6RHZ - chains 2 and 3 of the 11 polymer chains in the assembly; structure by electron microscopy, 3.20 A resolution.

Chain 2:
Protein: Chlorophyll a-b binding protein, Lhca2
Organism: Dunaliella salina
Amino-acid sequence (208 residues; each row starts with the number of its first residue):
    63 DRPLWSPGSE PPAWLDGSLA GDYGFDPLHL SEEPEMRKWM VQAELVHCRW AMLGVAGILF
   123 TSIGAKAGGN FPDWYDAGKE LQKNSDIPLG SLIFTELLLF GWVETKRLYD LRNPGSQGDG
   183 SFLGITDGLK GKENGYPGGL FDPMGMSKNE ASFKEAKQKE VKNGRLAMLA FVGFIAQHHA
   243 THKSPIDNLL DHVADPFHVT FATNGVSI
Metal / ion sites: chlorophyll b Mg near Trp-67 (its only coordinating residue here); chlorophyll a Mg site 1 near Glu-106 (its only coordinating residue here); chlorophyll a Mg site 2 near Glu-166 (its only coordinating residue here); chlorophyll a Mg site 3 near Gln-239 (its only coordinating residue here)
Ligand contacts:
  - beta-carotene (BCR): Trp-112, Leu-161, Phe-162, Trp-164, Val-165, Phe-184, Leu-185
  - chlorophyll b (CHL), molecule 1: Pro-65, Leu-66, Trp-67, Pro-69, Tyr-85, Phe-87
  - chlorophyll b (CHL), molecule 2: Gln-104, Val-108, Arg-111, Trp-112, Trp-164, Val-165, Lys-168, Arg-169, Asp-172, Gln-179, Phe-184, Leu-191, Gly-193, Gly-197, Pro-199, Phe-203
  - chlorophyll b (CHL), molecule 3: Trp-112, Gly-140, Ile-149, Leu-154, Thr-157, Glu-158, Leu-161, Phe-162
  - chlorophyll b (CHL), molecule 4: Tyr-137, Asp-138, Ala-139, Gly-140, Lys-141, Gln-144, Leu-151, Leu-154, Ile-155, Glu-158
  - chlorophyll a (CLA), molecule 1: Leu-77, Leu-81, Ala-82, Gly-83, Asp-84, Tyr-85, Gly-86, Phe-87, Asp-88, Leu-92, Ser-93, Met-102, Val-103, Ala-105, Glu-106, His-109, Arg-227, Met-230, Leu-231, Val-234
  - chlorophyll a (CLA), molecule 2: Pro-89, Leu-90, Trp-101, Met-102, His-109, Phe-233
  - chlorophyll a (CLA), molecule 3: Trp-101, Gln-104, Ala-105, Val-108, His-109, Trp-112, Glu-158, Leu-159, Phe-162, Gly-163, Glu-166, Thr-167, Arg-169, Leu-170
  - chlorophyll a (CLA), molecule 4: Arg-111, Met-114, Leu-115, Ala-118, Leu-121, Phe-122, Lys-194, Tyr-198, Pro-199, Gly-200, Phe-203, Asp-204, Met-208, Ser-209, Phe-215, Ala-218, Lys-219, Lys-221, Glu-222, Asn-225
  - chlorophyll a (CLA), molecule 5: Trp-112, Leu-115, Gly-116, Ala-118, Gly-119, Phe-122, Thr-123, Phe-133, Pro-134, Leu-143
  - chlorophyll a (CLA), molecule 6: Leu-121, Lys-221, Asn-225, Leu-228
  - chlorophyll a (CLA), molecule 7: Ser-153, Phe-156, Thr-157, Leu-160, Leu-161
  - chlorophyll a (CLA), molecule 8: Leu-160, Gly-163, Trp-164, Thr-167, Lys-168, Tyr-171, Gln-179, Phe-184
  - chlorophyll a (CLA), molecule 9: Glu-217, Gln-220, Lys-221, Lys-224, Asn-225
  - chlorophyll a (CLA), molecule 10: Leu-228, Leu-231, Ala-232, Val-234, Gly-235, Ala-238, Gln-239, Thr-243, Asn-250, Leu-251, His-254, Val-261, Thr-262, Phe-263, Asn-266
  - chlorophyll a (CLA), molecule 11: Val-234, Ile-237, Ala-238, His-241, Ala-242, Phe-263, Val-268, Ser-269, Ile-270
  - chlorophyll a (CLA), molecule 12: Leu-251, His-254, Val-255, Pro-258, Phe-259, Thr-262, Phe-263
  - lutein (LUT; (3r,3'r,6s)-4,5-didehydro-5,6-dihydro-beta,beta-carotene-3,3'-diol): Met-114, Val-117, Ala-118, Leu-121, Asp-204, Met-206, Met-208, Asn-225, Leu-228, Ala-229, Ala-232, Phe-236, Gln-239, Pro-247, Leu-251
  - violaxanthin (XAT; (3s,5r,6s,3's,5'r,6's)-5,6,5',6'-diepoxy-5,6,5',6'- tetrahydro-beta,beta-carotene-3,3'-diol): Phe-87, Asp-88, Pro-89, Leu-90, Leu-92, His-109, Trp-112, Ala-113, Gly-116, Val-117, Ile-120, Trp-136, Tyr-137, Ala-139, Met-230, Phe-233, Val-234

Chain 3:
Protein: Chlorophyll a-b binding protein, chloroplastic
Organism: Dunaliella salina
Reference sequence: C1K004 (C1K004_DUNSA); residues 73-282 here correspond to UniProt positions 69-278 (UniProt number = residue number - 4)
Amino-acid sequence (210 residues; each row starts with the number of its first residue):
    73 YLDGTLPGDY GFDPLGLLDP TVSNGQGAGG FVNPRWLQYS EVIHARWAML GAAGCIAPEI
   133 LGKAGVIPAE TAVDWFRTGV IPPAGVYKDF WADPFTLFFI EVVAIQFAEL KRLQDYKNPG
   193 SQSRQYFLGL EGLFKGSDNP AYPGGPFFNF ANFGKTEAEM KKLKLNEIKN GRLAMLAMFG
   253 YGAQAVITGD GPFDNLLAHL ADPTGANLIT
Metal / ion sites: chlorophyll b Mg near Glu-113 (its only coordinating residue here); chlorophyll a Mg site 1 near Gln-178 (its only coordinating residue here); chlorophyll a Mg site 2 near Glu-181 (its only coordinating residue here); chlorophyll a Mg site 3 near Glu-239 (its only coordinating residue here)
Ligand contacts:
  - beta-carotene (BCR), molecule 1: Trp-119, Ala-176, Ile-177, Phe-179, Phe-199, Leu-200
  - beta-carotene (BCR), molecule 2: Leu-122, Ala-125, Ala-129, Ile-132, Leu-133, Leu-202, Leu-205, Phe-206, Phe-219, Phe-220
  - chlorophyll b (CHL), molecule 1: Leu-74, Leu-78, Gly-80, Asp-81, Tyr-82, Gly-83, Phe-84, Asp-85, Leu-89, Leu-90, Leu-109, Gln-110, Ser-112, Glu-113, His-116, Arg-244, Met-247, Leu-248, Phe-251
  - chlorophyll b (CHL), molecule 2: Phe-171, Val-175, Gln-178, Phe-179, Leu-182, Lys-183, Gln-186, Gln-194, Gln-197, Phe-199
  - chlorophyll a (CLA), molecule 1: Phe-84, Leu-248, Ala-249, Phe-251, Gly-252, Ala-255, Gln-256, Ile-259, Thr-260, Asn-267, Leu-268, His-271, Ala-278, Asn-279, Leu-280
  - chlorophyll a (CLA), molecule 2: Leu-89, Val-94, Ser-95, Gly-102, Phe-103, Val-104
  - chlorophyll a (CLA), molecule 3: Phe-103, Val-104, Trp-108, Leu-109, Ser-112, His-116
  - chlorophyll a (CLA), molecule 4: Trp-108, Tyr-111, Ser-112, Ile-115, His-116, Trp-119, Glu-173, Val-174, Ile-177, Gln-178, Glu-181, Leu-182, Arg-184, Leu-185
  - chlorophyll a (CLA), molecule 5: Tyr-111, Ile-115, Arg-118, Trp-119, Leu-122, Phe-179, Ala-180, Lys-183, Arg-184, Asp-187, Gln-194, Phe-199, Phe-206, Gly-208, Pro-212, Ala-213, Pro-215, Phe-219, Phe-220
  - chlorophyll a (CLA), molecule 6: Arg-118, Met-121, Leu-122, Tyr-214, Pro-215, Gly-216, Phe-220, Asn-221, Phe-225, Met-232, Leu-235, Lys-236, Asn-238, Glu-239, Asn-242
  - chlorophyll a (CLA), molecule 7: Trp-119, Leu-122, Ala-125, Gly-126, Ala-129, Pro-130, Leu-133, Ile-139, Thr-143, Thr-150, Tyr-159, Phe-162
  - chlorophyll a (CLA), molecule 8: Trp-119, Thr-150, Gly-151, Val-152, Phe-162, Trp-163, Leu-169, Ile-172, Glu-173, Ala-176, Ile-177
  - chlorophyll a (CLA), molecule 9: Leu-133, Val-138, Ile-139, Pro-140, Thr-143, Tyr-159, Phe-162
  - chlorophyll a (CLA), molecule 10: Gly-151, Val-152, Ile-153, Pro-154, Pro-155, Pro-166, Phe-167, Leu-169, Phe-170, Glu-173
  - chlorophyll a (CLA), molecule 11: Thr-168, Phe-171, Ile-172
  - chlorophyll a (CLA), molecule 12: Phe-170, Val-174, Gln-178, Leu-182, Leu-185
  - chlorophyll a (CLA), molecule 13: Leu-235, Asn-238, Asn-242, Leu-245
  - chlorophyll a (CLA), molecule 14: Leu-237, Asn-238, Lys-241, Asn-242, Leu-245
  - chlorophyll a (CLA), molecule 15: Leu-268, His-271, Leu-272, Pro-275, Thr-276, Asn-279
  - lutein (LUT; (3r,3'r,6s)-4,5-didehydro-5,6-dihydro-beta,beta-carotene-3,3'-diol): Met-121, Ala-124, Ala-125, Ile-128, Phe-220, Asn-221, Phe-222, Ala-223, Phe-225, Leu-245, Ala-246, Ala-249, Tyr-253, Gln-256, Pro-264, Leu-268
  - violaxanthin (XAT; (3s,5r,6s,3's,5'r,6's)-5,6,5',6'-diepoxy-5,6,5',6'- tetrahydro-beta,beta-carotene-3,3'-diol): Phe-84, Asp-85, Pro-86, Leu-87, Leu-89, His-116, Trp-119, Ala-120, Gly-123, Cys-127, Trp-147, Phe-148, Thr-150, Val-152, Met-247, Leu-248, Met-250, Phe-251

How chain 2 and chain 3 interact:
Residue-residue contacts (15; chain 2 residue first):
  Pro-65(2) with Gln-197(3)
  Leu-66(2) with Gln-197(3), hydrogen bond (backbone-side chain)
  Pro-69(2) with Gln-186(3), hydrogen bond (backbone-side chain); Gln-194(3); Gln-197(3)
  Gly-70(2) with Gln-186(3); Asn-190(3), hydrogen bond (backbone-side chain); Ser-193(3)
  Ser-71(2) with Gln-186(3)
  Phe-259(2) with Trp-163(3)
  Thr-262(2) with Thr-168(3), hydrogen bond
  Phe-263(2) with Phe-171(3), hydrophobic
  Ala-264(2) with Asp-165(3); Phe-167(3), hydrophobic
  Thr-265(2) with Asp-165(3)
Also at the interface, not in a pair above, chain 2 (11 interface residues in all): Ser-68
Also at the interface, not in a pair above, chain 3 (11 interface residues in all): Ala-164

Overview:
Chain 2 and chain 3 each contribute 11 residues to their interface, with 4 hydrogen bonds. Polar contacts
include Leu-66(2)/Gln-197(3), Pro-69(2)/Gln-186(3) and Gly-70(2)/Asn-190(3). One chlorophyll a molecule and
one chlorophyll b molecule are bound between chain 2 and chain 3.
Here chain 2 is Chlorophyll a-b binding protein, Lhca2 and chain 3 is Chlorophyll a-b binding protein,
chloroplastic, both from Dunaliella salina. Entry 6RHZ (Structure of a minimal photosystem I from a green
alga) was determined by electron microscopy (same publication as 6QPH).
